Entry 6PVB (X-ray diffraction, 1.50 A resolution); this record covers chains B and A.

Chain B:
Molecule: N-terminal Xaa-Pro-Lys N-methyltransferase 1
Source organism: Homo sapiens
Notes: EC 2.1.1.244
UniProtKB: Q9BV86 (NTM1A_HUMAN); residue numbers follow UniProt; this construct covers 2-223
Amino-acid sequence (241 residues; each row starts with the number of its first residue; numbers below 1 keep their minus sign (Met-17 is residue -17)):
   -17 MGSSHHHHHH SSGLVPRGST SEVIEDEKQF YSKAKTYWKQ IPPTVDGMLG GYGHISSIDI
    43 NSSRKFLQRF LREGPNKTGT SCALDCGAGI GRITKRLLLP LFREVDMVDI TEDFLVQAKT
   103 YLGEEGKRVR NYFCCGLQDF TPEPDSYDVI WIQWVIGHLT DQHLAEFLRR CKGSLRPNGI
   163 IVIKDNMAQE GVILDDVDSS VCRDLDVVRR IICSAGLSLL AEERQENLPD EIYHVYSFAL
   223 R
Unresolved in the structure: -17 to -2
Construct notes: expression tag (-17 to 1)
Swiss-Prot annotation at these positions:
  - binding site (S-adenosyl-L-methionine): Gly69, Arg74, Asp91 to Thr93, Leu119, Gln120, Gln135
  - modified residue: Thr2 (N-acetylthreonine)
Residues lining bound ligands: S-adenosylhomocysteine (SAH): Trp20, Met30, Leu31, Cys68, Gly69, Ala70, Gly71, Arg74, Ile75, Asp91, Ile92, Thr93, Phe96, Cys117, Gly118, Leu119, Gln120, Gln135, Trp136, Val137, His140, Leu141

Chain A:
Molecule: AMINO GROUP-()-(2S)-2-azanylpropanal-()-ISOLEUCINE-()-ARGININE-()-LYSINE-()-PROLINE-()-AMINO-ACETALDEHYDE-()-9-(5-{[(3S)-3-amino-3-carboxypropyl](pentyl)amino}-5-deoxy-beta-L-arabinofuranosyl)-9H-purin-6-amine
Amino-acid sequence (8 residues; each row starts with the number of its first residue):
     1 XXPKRIAX
Modified positions: P2J (9-(5-{[(3S)-3-amino-3-carboxypropyl](pentyl)amino}-5-deoxy-beta-L-arabinofuranosyl)-9H-purin-6-amine) at position 1; GLZ (amino-acetaldehyde) at position 2; NH2 (amino group) at position 8

Chain B / chain A interface:
Contacting residue pairs (30):
  Tyr19(B) - P2J_1(A)
  Trp20(B) - P2J_1(A)
  Asp28(B) - P2J_1(A)
  Met30(B) - P2J_1(A)
  Met30(B) - GLZ_2(A)
  Leu31(B) - Pro3(A)
  Gly32(B) - P2J_1(A)
  Gly33(B) - P2J_1(A)
  Tyr34(B) - Pro3(A)  hydrophobic
  Ile37(B) - Pro3(A)  hydrophobic
  Trp136(B) - GLZ_2(A)
  Trp136(B) - Pro3(A)
  Asn168(B) - GLZ_2(A)  hydrogen bond (side chain-backbone)
  Asn168(B) - Pro3(A)
  Gln171(B) - Ile6(A)
  Asp177(B) - P2J_1(A)
  Asp177(B) - Lys4(A)  salt bridge
  Val179(B) - P2J_1(A)
  Asp180(B) - P2J_1(A)
  Asp180(B) - Lys4(A)  salt bridge
  Ser182(B) - Lys4(A)  hydrogen bond
  Glu213(B) - Arg5(A)
  Glu213(B) - Ile6(A)  hydrogen bond (backbone-backbone)
  Ile214(B) - Pro3(A)  hydrophobic
  Ile214(B) - Lys4(A)
  Ile214(B) - Ile6(A)
  Tyr215(B) - Lys4(A)  hydrogen bond (backbone-backbone)
  Tyr215(B) - Arg5(A)
  Tyr215(B) - Ile6(A)
  Tyr215(B) - Ala7(A)  hydrogen bond (side chain-backbone)
Interface residues without a listed pair, chain B (20 interface residues in all): Asp212

Overview:
20 residues of chain B and 7 residues of chain A are in contact; the contacts include 5 hydrogen bonds and 2
salt bridges. Polar pairs include Asp177(B)-Lys4(A), Asp180(B)-Lys4(A) and Asn168(B)-GLZ_2(A). Chain B binds
S-adenosylhomocysteine. Curated annotation (UniProt) lists 8 S-adenosyl-L-methionine-binding residues on chain
B.
Here chain B is N-terminal Xaa-Pro-Lys N-methyltransferase 1 (Homo sapiens) and chain A is AMINO
GROUP-()-(2S)-2-azanylpropanal-()-ISOLEUCINE-()-ARGININE-()-LYSINE-()-PROLINE-()-AMINO-ACETALDEHYDE-()-9-(5-{[(3S)-3-amino-3-carboxypropyl](pentyl)amino}-5-deoxy-beta-L-arabinofuranosyl)-9H-purin-6-amine.
Entry 6PVB (The structure of NTMT1 in complex with compound 6) was determined by X-ray diffraction, deposited
together with 6WJ7.
